3ZHE - chains A and B; structure by X-ray diffraction, 3.00 A resolution.

Chain A:
Protein: Nonsense-mediated mRNA decay protein
From: Caenorhabditis elegans
Notes: fragment: 14-3-3 and alpha-helical domains, residues 1-420
UniProt: G5ECF1 (G5ECF1_CAEEL); numbering as in UniProt (aligned over 1-420)
Sequence (420 residues; row label = number of the first residue in the row):
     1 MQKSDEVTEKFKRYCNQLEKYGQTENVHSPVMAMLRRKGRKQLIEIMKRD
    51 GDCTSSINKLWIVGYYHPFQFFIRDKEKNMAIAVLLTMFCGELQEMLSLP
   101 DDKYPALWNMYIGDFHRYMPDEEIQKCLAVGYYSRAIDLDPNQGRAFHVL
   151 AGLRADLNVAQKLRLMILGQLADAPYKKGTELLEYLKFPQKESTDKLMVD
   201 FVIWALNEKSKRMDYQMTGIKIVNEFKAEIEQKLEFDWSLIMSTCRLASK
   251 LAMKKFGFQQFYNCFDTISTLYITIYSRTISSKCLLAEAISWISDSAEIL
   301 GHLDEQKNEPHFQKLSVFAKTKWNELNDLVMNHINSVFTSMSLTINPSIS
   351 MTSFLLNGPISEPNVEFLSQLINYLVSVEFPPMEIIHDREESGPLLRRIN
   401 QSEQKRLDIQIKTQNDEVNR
Unresolved in the structure: 1, 401-420

Chain B:
Protein: Protein smg-7
From: Caenorhabditis elegans
Notes: fragment: 14-3-3 and alpha-helical domains, residues 1-395
UniProt: G5EF47 (G5EF47_CAEEL); residue numbers follow UniProt; this construct covers 1-395
Sequence (395 residues; each row starts with the number of its first residue):
     1 MSDEWEQLTVELRKIPRGTEAAPQYLRHLMKMFVADFETAVSKRFDVKFW
    51 NKLKSMMDEITKAMENDRLVNHNVQNLAIGFLTDLSLLVHYHYEIPNYGN
   101 DISKQLTWTPDVFLNRKPIKSKKNSRVFMAYVLLRMGDLMRYKENYPKAQ
   151 EYYEQSCRINPADGAVWNQLGLISSLGAKNLESVYFHTRALHATMEFPTA
   201 SGGLTNIFKNFANRDISRPMPIKDLYLSCLGRIHFLLEIEDSSVHLQKIG
   251 EEAATSKEMIVPLMSVYKHLEDGTELEQRAVEYVKTIWCTAYRSLLKTLD
   301 DYKEESKKLADVPHLLHILALLLCAPKLLRGIEDQTEDEVTSICEWLLCA
   351 NCDEKIKDSDAFGYFHCLQRIQYPLTRTQLAQKLVEIEDEDESKD
Unresolved in the structure: 351, 392-395

How chain A and chain B interact:
Contacting residue pairs (40):
  Val-84(A) / Pro-23(B)  hydrophobic
  Val-84(A) / Arg-27(B)
  Val-84(A) / Leu-77(B)
  Thr-87(A) / Gly-80(B)
  Thr-87(A) / Phe-81(B)
  Met-88(A) / Asn-73(B)  hydrogen bond
  Met-88(A) / Leu-77(B)
  Gly-91(A) / Asn-76(B)
  Gly-91(A) / Gly-80(B)
  Glu-92(A) / Asn-76(B)
  Gln-94(A) / Thr-83(B)
  Gln-94(A) / Gln-105(B)
  Leu-97(A) / Gln-105(B)  hydrogen bond (backbone-side chain)
  Ser-98(A) / Gln-105(B)  hydrogen bond
  Asn-109(A) / Trp-108(B)
  His-116(A) / Asp-84(B)  salt bridge
  Glu-123(A) / Arg-27(B)  salt bridge
  Ile-124(A) / Leu-88(B)  hydrophobic
  Gln-125(A) / Arg-27(B)
  Gln-125(A) / Met-30(B)
  Gln-125(A) / Asp-84(B)  hydrogen bond
  Leu-128(A) / Asp-84(B)
  Leu-128(A) / Leu-87(B)
  Leu-128(A) / Leu-88(B)
  Leu-128(A) / Trp-108(B)
  Val-130(A) / Tyr-91(B)
  Gly-131(A) / Trp-108(B)
  Tyr-132(A) / Thr-83(B)
  Tyr-132(A) / Asp-84(B)
  Tyr-132(A) / Leu-87(B)
  Tyr-132(A) / Trp-108(B)
  Ser-134(A) / Val-112(B)
  Arg-135(A) / Lys-104(B)
  Arg-135(A) / Trp-108(B)
  Arg-135(A) / Thr-109(B)
  Arg-135(A) / Val-112(B)
  Asp-138(A) / Thr-109(B)  hydrogen bond
  Ser-350(A) / Asp-111(B)  hydrogen bond
  Thr-352(A) / Asp-111(B)
  Ser-353(A) / Asp-111(B)
Other interface residues (no listed pair), chain A (26 interface residues in all): Glu-95, Cys-127, Asp-156
Other interface residues (no listed pair), chain B (27 interface residues in all): Lys-31, Val-34, Ile-79, His-92, Leu-114, Asn-115, Lys-143, Tyr-152
The authors on this interface:
  - pairs named by the authors: Gly-91(A)/Gly-80(B), Gln-94(A)/Thr-83(B), His-116(A)/Asp-84(B), Gln-125(A)/Asp-84(B), Tyr-132(A)/Trp-108(B) (pi stacking)
  - interface residues, chain A: Ser-98(A), Arg-135(A), Asp-138(A), Ser-350(A)
  - hot spots on chain A (mutagenesis) - G91E: decreased binding to Protein smg-7 (chain B)
  - hot spots on chain B (mutagenesis) - G80E: decreased binding to Nonsense-mediated mRNA decay protein (chain A)

Overview:
The interface between chain A and chain B involves 26 residues on one side and 27 on the other, with 6
hydrogen bonds and 2 salt bridges. Polar pairs include His-116(A)/Asp-84(B), Glu-123(A)/Arg-27(B) and
Met-88(A)/Asn-73(B). The authors report contacts between Gly-91(A) and Gly-80(B), Gln-94(A) and Thr-83(B) and
His-116(A) and Asp-84(B) among others; pi stacking between Tyr-132(A) and Trp-108(B). From the paper: G91E of
chain A reduces binding to Protein smg-7 (chain B); interface residues Ser-98(A), Arg-135(A) and Asp-138(A)
among others.
Here chain A is Nonsense-mediated mRNA decay protein and chain B is Protein smg-7, both from Caenorhabditis
elegans. Entry 3ZHE (Structure of the C. elegans SMG5-SMG7 complex) was determined by X-ray diffraction.
